PDB entry 7U2F | X-ray diffraction, 2.20 A resolution | chain A

# Chain A
Protein: Azurin
Source organism: Pseudomonas aeruginosa
UniProtKB: P00282 (AZUR_PSEAE); residues 1-128 here correspond to UniProt positions 21-148 (UniProt number = residue number + 20)
Sequence (128 residues; numbered 1 to 128; the number before each row is that of its first residue):
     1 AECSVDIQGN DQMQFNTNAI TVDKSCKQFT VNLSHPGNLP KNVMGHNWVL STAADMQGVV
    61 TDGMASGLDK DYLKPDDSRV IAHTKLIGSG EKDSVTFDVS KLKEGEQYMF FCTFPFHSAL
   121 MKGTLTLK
Differences from the reference sequence: engineered mutation F116 (Gly136 in P00282)
UniProt features mapped onto this chain:
  - binding site (Cu cation): H46, C112, H117, M121
Disulfides: C3-C26
Bound ions: Cu ion site 1: A1, H83 (together with 2-amino-2-hydroxymethyl-propane-1,3-diol); Cu ion site 2: G45, H46, C112, H117
From the paper describing this entry:
  - Cu ion coordination: G45, H46, C112, H117
  - contacts within the chain: F114-F116 (hydrogen bond), F114-H117 (hydrogen bond)

# In short
A1 and H83 form the Cu ion site 1. G45, H46, C112 and H117 coordinate Cu ion site 2. UniProt lists 4 Cu
cation-binding residues. From the paper: Cu ion coordination by G45, H46 and C112 among others; contacts
within the chain involving F114, F116 and H117.
Chain A is Azurin (Pseudomonas aeruginosa); the structure, G116F Pseudomonas aeruginosa azurin, was determined
by X-ray diffraction, deposited together with 7TNC.
